Entry 9NND (electron microscopy, 2.13 A resolution); this record covers chains A and B of the 6 polymer chains in the assembly.

== Chain A (and B) ==
Protein: Surface protein
From: Homo sapiens
Notes: chain B of this document is another copy of the same molecule, construct and numbering; everything in this record applies to it too
UniProtKB: P61570 (ENK25_HUMAN); residues 90-465 here = UniProt positions 90-465
Chain sequence (376 residues; each row starts with the number of its first residue):
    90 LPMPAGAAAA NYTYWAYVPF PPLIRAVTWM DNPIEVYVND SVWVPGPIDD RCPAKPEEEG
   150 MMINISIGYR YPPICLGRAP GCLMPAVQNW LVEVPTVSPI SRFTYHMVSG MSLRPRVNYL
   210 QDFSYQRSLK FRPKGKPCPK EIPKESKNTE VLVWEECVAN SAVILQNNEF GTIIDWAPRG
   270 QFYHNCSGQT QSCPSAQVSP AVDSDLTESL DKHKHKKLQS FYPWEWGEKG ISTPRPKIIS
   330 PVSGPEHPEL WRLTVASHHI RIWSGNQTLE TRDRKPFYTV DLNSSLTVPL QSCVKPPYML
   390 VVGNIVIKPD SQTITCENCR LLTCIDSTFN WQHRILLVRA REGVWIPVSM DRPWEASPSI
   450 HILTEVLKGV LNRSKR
Not modelled in the structure: 90-98, 460-465
Cystine bridges: C164-C171, C227-C246, C275-C282, C382-C413, C405-C408
Covalently attached groups: N-acetylglucosamine (NAG) linked to N128, N153, N274, N355, N372
Construct notes: conflict R167 (Thr in P61570), T185 (Ile in P61570), I328 (Val in P61570)

== Chain A / chain B interface ==
Pairs across the interface (6; chain A residue first):
  V242(A) with K223(B)
  W243(A) with K223(B), hydrogen bond (backbone-side chain)
  E244(A) with K223(B)
  S448(A) with S448(B)
  I451(A) with I449(B), hydrophobic
  L452(A) with L452(B), hydrophobic
Interface residues without a listed pair, chain A (8 interface residues in all): N237, V455
Interface residues without a listed pair, chain B (5 interface residues in all): R221

== Summary ==
8 residues of chain A face 5 of chain B across their interface; the contacts include 1 hydrogen bond. Its one
hydrogen-bonded contact is W243(A)-K223(B). Covalently linked N-acetylglucosamine: at N128(A), N153(A),
N274(A), N355(A) and N372(A).
Chain A and chain B are both Surface protein (Homo sapiens); the structure, Structure of the HERV-K (HML-2)
spike complex, was determined by electron microscopy.
